4PLN - chains B and D of the 4 polymer chains in the assembly; structure by X-ray diffraction, 3.20 A resolution.

== Chain B ==
Protein: Netrin-1
From: Gallus gallus
Notes: fragment: ln-le3
UniProtKB: Q90922 (NET1_CHICK); numbering as in UniProt (aligned over 26-457)
Sequence (432 residues; row label = number of the first residue in the row):
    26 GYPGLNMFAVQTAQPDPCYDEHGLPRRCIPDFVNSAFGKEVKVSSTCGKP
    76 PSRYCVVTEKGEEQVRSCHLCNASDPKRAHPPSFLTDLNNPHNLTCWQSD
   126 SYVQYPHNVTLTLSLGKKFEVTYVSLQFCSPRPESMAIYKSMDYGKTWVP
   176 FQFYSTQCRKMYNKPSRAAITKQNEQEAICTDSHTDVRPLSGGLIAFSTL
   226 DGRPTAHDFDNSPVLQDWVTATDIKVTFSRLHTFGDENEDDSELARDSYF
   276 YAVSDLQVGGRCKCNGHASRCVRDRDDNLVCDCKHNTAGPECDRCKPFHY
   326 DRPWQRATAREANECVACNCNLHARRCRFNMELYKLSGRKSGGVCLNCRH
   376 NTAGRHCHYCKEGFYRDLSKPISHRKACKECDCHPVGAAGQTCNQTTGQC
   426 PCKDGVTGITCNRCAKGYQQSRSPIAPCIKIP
Disordered / not traced: 26-39, 457
Disulfides: Cys43-Cys53, Cys72-Cys96, Cys80-Cys93, Cys121-Cys154, Cys183-Cys205, Cys287-Cys296, Cys289-Cys306, Cys308-Cys317, Cys320-Cys340, Cys343-Cys352, Cys345-Cys370, Cys373-Cys382, Cys385-Cys403, Cys406-Cys418, Cys408-Cys425, Cys427-Cys436, Cys439-Cys453
Glycans and other covalent adducts: N-acetylglucosamine (NAG) linked to Asn97, Asn118, Asn133
Ion coordination: Ca2+: Phe109, Asp112, Thr120, Ser279

== Chain D ==
Protein: Neogenin
From: Mus musculus
Notes: fragment: fn4-5
UniProtKB: P97798 (NEO1_MOUSE); residue numbers follow UniProt; this construct covers 765-964
Sequence (205 residues; each row starts with the number of its first residue):
   763 GSDETRVPEVPSSLHVRPLVTSIVVSWTPPENQNIVVRGYAIGYGIGSPH
   813 AQTIKVDYKQRYYTIENLDPSSHYVITLKAFNNVGEGIPLYESAVTRPHT
   863 VPDPTPMMPPVGVQASILSHDTIRITWADNSLPKHQKITDSRYYTVRWKT
   913 NIPANTKYKNAQATTLSYLVTGLKPNTLYEFSVMVTKGRRSSTWSMTAHG
   963 ATASG
Disordered / not traced: 967
Construct notes: expression tag (763-764, 965-967); engineered mutation Gln924 (Asn in P97798)

== Interface between chain B and chain D ==
Residue-residue contacts (31):
  Phe57(B) - Val837(D)  hydrophobic
  Phe57(B) - Tyr853(D)
  Phe57(B) - Ser855(D)
  Asn59(B) - Tyr853(D)
  Phe62(B) - Ile850(D)  hydrophobic
  Leu113(B) - Val769(D)  hydrophobic
  Leu113(B) - Glu848(D)
  Leu113(B) - Gly849(D)
  Leu113(B) - Ile850(D)  hydrophobic
  Asn115(B) - Val769(D)
  Asn115(B) - Val846(D)  hydrogen bond (side chain-backbone)
  Asn115(B) - Gly847(D)
  Asn115(B) - Glu848(D)  hydrogen bond (side chain-backbone)
  Pro116(B) - Glu848(D)
  His117(B) - Asn845(D)
  His117(B) - Val846(D)
  His117(B) - Gly847(D)
  Thr147(B) - Gly809(D)
  Tyr148(B) - Gly809(D)
  Tyr148(B) - Ser810(D)
  Tyr148(B) - Pro811(D)
  Tyr148(B) - His812(D)
  Tyr148(B) - Tyr853(D)
  Ser150(B) - His812(D)  hydrogen bond
  Leu219(B) - His812(D)
  Ala221(B) - Ser810(D)
  Ser223(B) - Gly809(D)
  Gln282(B) - His812(D)
  Gln282(B) - Tyr853(D)  hydrogen bond
  Arg286(B) - Glu854(D)  salt bridge
  Arg286(B) - Ser855(D)  hydrogen bond
Interface residues without a listed pair, chain B (18 interface residues in all): Asp56, Val58, Asn114
Interface residues without a listed pair, chain D (17 interface residues in all): His835, Lys841

== Overview ==
Chain B and chain D form an interface of 18 and 17 residues respectively; the contacts include 5 hydrogen
bonds and 1 salt bridge. Polar contacts include Arg286(B)-Glu854(D), Asn115(B)-Val846(D) and
Asn115(B)-Glu848(D). Covalently linked N-acetylglucosamine: at Asn97(B), Asn118(B) and Asn133(B).
Here chain B is Netrin-1 (Gallus gallus) and chain D is Neogenin (Mus musculus). Entry 4PLN (Crystal Structure
of Chicken Netrin-1 (LN-LE3) complexed with mouse Neogenin (FN4-5)) was determined by X-ray diffraction
together with 4PLO from the same study.
